7DTA - chains A and C of the 3 polymer chains in the assembly; structure by solution NMR.

# Chain A
Name: SLC2A4 regulator
From: Homo sapiens
UniProt: Q9NR83 (S2A4R_HUMAN); residue numbers follow UniProt; this construct covers 355-387
Chain sequence (33 residues; numbered 355 to 387; the number before each row is that of its first residue):
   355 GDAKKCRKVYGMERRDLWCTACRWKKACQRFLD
Bound ions: Zn2+: Cys360, Cys373, Cys376, Cys382

# Chain C
Molecule: 11-nt DNA strand
Sequence (11 nucleotides; numbered 12 to 22; the number before each row is that of its first residue):
    12 GTCCCGGCATA

# How chain A and chain C interact
Contacting residue pairs (12):
  Arg369(A) - DC15(C)  sugar contact
  Arg369(A) - DC16(C)  phosphate contact
  Arg377(A) - DC14(C)  phosphate contact
  Arg377(A) - DC15(C)  phosphate contact
  Trp378(A) - DT13(C)  sugar contact
  Trp378(A) - DC14(C)  base contact
  Trp378(A) - DC15(C)  phosphate contact
  Trp378(A) - DC16(C)  base contact
  Lys379(A) - DC16(C)  base contact
  Lys379(A) - DG17(C)  base contact
  Lys379(A) - DG18(C)  base contact
  Lys380(A) - DC15(C)  base contact

# Summary
5 residues of chain A and 6 residues of chain C are in contact. Cys360(A), Cys373(A), Cys376(A) and Cys382(A)
form the Zn2+ site.
Here chain A is SLC2A4 regulator (Homo sapiens) and chain C is an 11-nt DNA strand. Entry 7DTA (Solution
structure of the C-clamp domain from human HDBP1 in complex with DNA) was determined by solution NMR.
